6XZD - chains BP1 and CP1 of the 7 polymer chains in the assembly; structure by electron microscopy, 3.40 A resolution.

== Chain BP1 ==
Protein: RNA-directed RNA polymerase catalytic subunit
Organism: Influenza C virus (strain C/Johannesburg/1/1966)
Notes: EC 2.7.7.48
Reference sequence: Q9IMP4 (RDRP_INCJH); residues 1-754 here = UniProt positions 1-754
Sequence (754 residues; each row starts with the number of its first residue):
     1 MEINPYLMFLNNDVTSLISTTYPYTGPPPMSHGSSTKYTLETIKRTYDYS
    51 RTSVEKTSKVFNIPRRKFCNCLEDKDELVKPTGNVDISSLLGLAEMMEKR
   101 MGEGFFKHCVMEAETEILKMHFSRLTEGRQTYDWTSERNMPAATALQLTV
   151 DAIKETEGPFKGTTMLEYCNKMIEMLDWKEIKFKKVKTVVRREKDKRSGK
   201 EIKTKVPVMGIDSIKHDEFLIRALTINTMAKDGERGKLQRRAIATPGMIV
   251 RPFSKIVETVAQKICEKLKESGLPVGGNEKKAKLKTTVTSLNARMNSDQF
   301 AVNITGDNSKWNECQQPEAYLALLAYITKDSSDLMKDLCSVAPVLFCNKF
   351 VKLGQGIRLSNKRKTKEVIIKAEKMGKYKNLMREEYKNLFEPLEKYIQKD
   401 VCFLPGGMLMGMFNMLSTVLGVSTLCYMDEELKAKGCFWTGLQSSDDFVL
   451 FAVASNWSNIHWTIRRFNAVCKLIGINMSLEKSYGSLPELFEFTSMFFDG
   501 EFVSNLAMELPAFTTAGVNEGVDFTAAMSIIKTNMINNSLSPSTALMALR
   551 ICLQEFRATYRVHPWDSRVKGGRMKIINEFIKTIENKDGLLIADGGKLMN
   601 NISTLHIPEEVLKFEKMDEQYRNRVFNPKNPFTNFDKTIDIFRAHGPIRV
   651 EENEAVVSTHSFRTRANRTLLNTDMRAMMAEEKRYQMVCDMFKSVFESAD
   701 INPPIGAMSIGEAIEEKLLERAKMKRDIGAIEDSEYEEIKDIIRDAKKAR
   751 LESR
Disordered / not traced: 31-34, 187-210, 638-651
UniProt features mapped onto this chain:
  - region: R251 to E258 (Promoter-binding site)
  - motif (Nuclear localization signal): V189 to R197, K205 to E218

== Chain CP1 ==
Protein: Polymerase basic protein 2
Organism: Influenza C virus (strain C/Johannesburg/1/1966)
Reference sequence: Q9IMP3 (PB2_INCJH); residues 1-774 here = UniProt positions 1-774
Sequence (774 residues; row label = number of the first residue in the row):
     1 MSLLLTIAKEYKRLCQDAKAAQMMTVGTVSNYTTFKKWTTSRKEKNPSLR
    51 MRWAMSSKFPIIANKRMLEEAQIPKEHNNVALWEDTEDVSKRDHVLASAS
   101 CINYWNFCGPCVNNSEVIKEVYKSRFGRLERRKEIMWKELRFTLVDRQRR
   151 RVDTQPVEQRLRTGEIKDLQMWTLFEDEAPLASKFILDNYGLVKEMRSKF
   201 ANKPLNKEVVAHMLEKQFNPESRFLPVFGAIRPERMELIHALGGETWIQE
   251 ANTAGISNVDQRKNDIRAVCRKVCLAANASIMNAKSKLVEYIKSTSMRIG
   301 ETERKLEELILETDDVSPEVTLCKSALGGQLGKTLSFGPMLLKKISGSGV
   351 KVKDTVYIQGVRAVQFEYWSEQEEFYGEYKSATALFSRKERSLEWITIGG
   401 GINEDRKRLLAMCMIFCRDGDYFKDAPATITMADLSTKLGREIPYQYVMM
   451 NWIQKSEDNLEALLYSRGIVETNPGKMGSSMGIDGSKRAIKSLRAVTIQS
   501 GKIDMPESKEKIHLELSDNLEAFDSSGRIVATILDLPSDKKVTFQDVSFQ
   551 HPDLAVLRDEKTAITKGYEALIKRLGTGDNDIPSLIAKKDYLSLYNLPEV
   601 KLMAPLIRPNRKGVYSRVARKLVSTQVTTGHYSLHELIKVLPFTYFAPKQ
   651 GMFEGRLFFSNDSFVEPGVNNNVFSWSKADSSKIYCHGIAIRVPLVVGDE
   701 HMDTSLALLEGFSVCENDPRAPMVTRQDLIDVGFGQKVRLFVGQGSVRTF
   751 KRTASQRAASSDVNKNVKKIKMSN
Disordered / not traced: 773-774

== Chain BP1 / chain CP1 interface ==
Pairs across the interface - 207 pairs, chain BP1 then chain CP1:
  H121(BP1) - T34(CP1)
  S123(BP1) - K37(CP1)  hydrogen bond
  T126(BP1) - K37(CP1)
  A143(BP1) - K37(CP1)
  A143(BP1) - W38(CP1)
  A143(BP1) - S41(CP1)
  Q147(BP1) - W38(CP1)
  K184(BP1) - K19(CP1)
  N278(BP1) - R149(CP1)
  N278(BP1) - F224(CP1)  hydrogen bond (side chain-backbone)
  E279(BP1) - F224(CP1)
  K281(BP1) - R149(CP1)
  A282(BP1) - D504(CP1)
  T289(BP1) - L385(CP1)
  S290(BP1) - E374(CP1)  hydrogen bond
  A293(BP1) - W395(CP1)
  A293(BP1) - T397(CP1)
  R294(BP1) - W395(CP1)
  T515(BP1) - S48(CP1)
  A516(BP1) - P47(CP1)
  A516(BP1) - S48(CP1)  hydrogen bond (backbone-backbone)
  G517(BP1) - P47(CP1)
  V518(BP1) - M51(CP1)
  N519(BP1) - M51(CP1)
  K532(BP1) - H240(CP1)
  M535(BP1) - H240(CP1)
  I536(BP1) - R147(CP1)
  I536(BP1) - P226(CP1)
  I536(BP1) - I239(CP1)  hydrophobic
  I536(BP1) - H240(CP1)
  P542(BP1) - W247(CP1)  hydrophobic
  E555(BP1) - R52(CP1)  salt bridge
  A558(BP1) - R52(CP1)
  T559(BP1) - R52(CP1)
  T559(BP1) - M55(CP1)
  Y560(BP1) - M51(CP1)
  Y560(BP1) - M55(CP1)  hydrophobic
  R561(BP1) - R52(CP1)
  R561(BP1) - S56(CP1)
  R573(BP1) - A99(CP1)
  R573(BP1) - N103(CP1)  hydrogen bond
  K575(BP1) - N78(CP1)  hydrogen bond (side chain-backbone)
  I576(BP1) - S100(CP1)
  I576(BP1) - N103(CP1)
  I576(BP1) - Y104(CP1)
  I577(BP1) - N103(CP1)
  I577(BP1) - F107(CP1)  hydrophobic
  E579(BP1) - H77(CP1)  salt bridge
  E579(BP1) - N78(CP1)
  F580(BP1) - F107(CP1)  hydrophobic
  F580(BP1) - C108(CP1)  hydrophobic
  A593(BP1) - N103(CP1)  hydrogen bond (backbone-side chain)
  D594(BP1) - N103(CP1)  hydrogen bond
  D594(BP1) - N106(CP1)
  I602(BP1) - H240(CP1)  hydrogen bond (backbone-side chain)
  S603(BP1) - R132(CP1)  hydrogen bond
  S603(BP1) - A241(CP1)
  T604(BP1) - R132(CP1)
  L605(BP1) - H240(CP1)
  H606(BP1) - R128(CP1)  hydrogen bond (backbone-side chain)
  H606(BP1) - E237(CP1)
  H606(BP1) - L238(CP1)
  H606(BP1) - H240(CP1)
  P608(BP1) - R125(CP1)
  V611(BP1) - F126(CP1)  hydrophobic
  V611(BP1) - L129(CP1)
  L612(BP1) - L129(CP1)  hydrophobic
  F614(BP1) - S115(CP1)
  F614(BP1) - I118(CP1)  hydrophobic
  E615(BP1) - K133(CP1)  salt bridge
  Y621(BP1) - N106(CP1)
  R622(BP1) - S115(CP1)
  N623(BP1) - C111(CP1)
  N623(BP1) - V112(CP1)
  N623(BP1) - S115(CP1)  hydrogen bond
  R624(BP1) - W105(CP1)  hydrogen bond (backbone-side chain)
  R624(BP1) - N106(CP1)
  R624(BP1) - F107(CP1)  hydrogen bond (side chain-backbone)
  R624(BP1) - G109(CP1)  hydrogen bond (side chain-backbone)
  V625(BP1) - N106(CP1)
  N627(BP1) - P110(CP1)  hydrogen bond (side chain-backbone)
  N627(BP1) - V112(CP1)
  P628(BP1) - P204(CP1)
  K629(BP1) - M67(CP1)
  K629(BP1) - W105(CP1)
  N630(BP1) - M67(CP1)
  N630(BP1) - W105(CP1)
  P631(BP1) - A63(CP1)
  P631(BP1) - N64(CP1)  hydrogen bond (backbone-backbone)
  P631(BP1) - M67(CP1)  hydrophobic
  P631(BP1) - L68(CP1)  hydrophobic
  P631(BP1) - W105(CP1)
  F632(BP1) - A63(CP1)  hydrophobic
  F632(BP1) - C101(CP1)  hydrophobic
  F635(BP1) - V209(CP1)  hydrophobic
  F635(BP1) - H212(CP1)
  K637(BP1) - H212(CP1)
  E652(BP1) - K216(CP1)  salt bridge
  N653(BP1) - K216(CP1)
  E654(BP1) - R125(CP1)
  E654(BP1) - R128(CP1)  salt bridge
  V656(BP1) - Y122(CP1)
  V657(BP1) - Y122(CP1)  hydrogen bond (backbone-side chain)
  T659(BP1) - I102(CP1)
  T659(BP1) - N106(CP1)  hydrogen bond
  H660(BP1) - I102(CP1)
  H660(BP1) - N106(CP1)
  F662(BP1) - M55(CP1)  hydrophobic
  F662(BP1) - I61(CP1)  hydrophobic
  F662(BP1) - I102(CP1)  hydrophobic
  R663(BP1) - I61(CP1)
  R663(BP1) - I62(CP1)  hydrogen bond (backbone-backbone)
  T664(BP1) - M51(CP1)
  T664(BP1) - P60(CP1)
  R665(BP1) - F59(CP1)  hydrogen bond (side chain-backbone)
  R665(BP1) - P60(CP1)  hydrogen bond (backbone-backbone)
  R665(BP1) - I62(CP1)
  R665(BP1) - D88(CP1)
  R665(BP1) - L96(CP1)
  A666(BP1) - D88(CP1)  hydrogen bond (backbone-side chain)
  N667(BP1) - V89(CP1)
  R668(BP1) - L96(CP1)
  E681(BP1) - K19(CP1)  salt bridge
  E682(BP1) - T39(CP1)
  E682(BP1) - T40(CP1)  hydrogen bond (side chain-backbone)
  K683(BP1) - R92(CP1)
  R684(BP1) - D17(CP1)  salt bridge
  R684(BP1) - K19(CP1)
  R684(BP1) - M23(CP1)
  Y685(BP1) - M23(CP1)  hydrophobic
  Y685(BP1) - W38(CP1)  hydrophobic
  Q686(BP1) - T39(CP1)
  Q686(BP1) - T40(CP1)
  M687(BP1) - L14(CP1)  hydrophobic
  V688(BP1) - M23(CP1)  hydrophobic
  V688(BP1) - M24(CP1)  hydrophobic
  C689(BP1) - Y32(CP1)
  C689(BP1) - F35(CP1)  hydrophobic
  C689(BP1) - K36(CP1)
  M691(BP1) - Y11(CP1)  hydrophobic
  M691(BP1) - L14(CP1)  hydrophobic
  M691(BP1) - M24(CP1)  hydrophobic
  F692(BP1) - Y32(CP1)  hydrophobic
  S694(BP1) - I7(CP1)
  F696(BP1) - E178(CP1)
  E697(BP1) - E178(CP1)  hydrogen bond (backbone-side chain)
  S698(BP1) - M171(CP1)
  S698(BP1) - F175(CP1)
  S698(BP1) - E178(CP1)  hydrogen bond
  S698(BP1) - Q744(CP1)  hydrogen bond
  A699(BP1) - Y32(CP1)  hydrophobic
  D700(BP1) - Y32(CP1)  hydrogen bond
  I701(BP1) - K167(CP1)  hydrogen bond (backbone-side chain)
  I701(BP1) - Q170(CP1)
  I701(BP1) - A211(CP1)  hydrophobic
  I701(BP1) - H212(CP1)
  N702(BP1) - M171(CP1)
  N702(BP1) - Q744(CP1)
  P704(BP1) - V29(CP1)  hydrophobic
  P704(BP1) - S30(CP1)
  P704(BP1) - Q744(CP1)
  I705(BP1) - V29(CP1)
  I705(BP1) - Q744(CP1)
  G706(BP1) - T28(CP1)  hydrogen bond (backbone-side chain)
  G706(BP1) - V29(CP1)
  G706(BP1) - Q744(CP1)
  G706(BP1) - G745(CP1)
  A707(BP1) - T28(CP1)
  A707(BP1) - G745(CP1)  hydrogen bond (backbone-backbone)
  M708(BP1) - T28(CP1)  hydrogen bond (backbone-side chain)
  M708(BP1) - V29(CP1)  hydrogen bond (backbone-backbone)
  M708(BP1) - F741(CP1)  hydrophobic
  M708(BP1) - G745(CP1)  hydrogen bond (backbone-backbone)
  M708(BP1) - S746(CP1)
  M708(BP1) - V747(CP1)  hydrophobic
  S709(BP1) - M24(CP1)
  S709(BP1) - T25(CP1)
  S709(BP1) - G27(CP1)
  S709(BP1) - V29(CP1)
  I710(BP1) - M24(CP1)  hydrogen bond (backbone-backbone)
  G711(BP1) - Y11(CP1)
  G711(BP1) - M24(CP1)  hydrogen bond (backbone-backbone)
  A713(BP1) - G745(CP1)
  I714(BP1) - Y11(CP1)  hydrophobic
  E715(BP1) - Y11(CP1)  hydrogen bond
  E716(BP1) - F741(CP1)
  K717(BP1) - D177(CP1)
  E720(BP1) - T725(CP1)
  E720(BP1) - F741(CP1)
  R721(BP1) - D177(CP1)  salt bridge
  R721(BP1) - E178(CP1)  salt bridge
  K723(BP1) - M723(CP1)  hydrogen bond (side chain-backbone)
  M724(BP1) - T725(CP1)
  K725(BP1) - M1(CP1)
  E735(BP1) - M1(CP1)
  E735(BP1) - S2(CP1)
  I739(BP1) - L4(CP1)  hydrophobic
  I739(BP1) - L5(CP1)  hydrophobic
  I742(BP1) - L5(CP1)  hydrophobic
  I742(BP1) - A8(CP1)
  A746(BP1) - Y11(CP1)  hydrophobic
  A746(BP1) - K12(CP1)
  A746(BP1) - C15(CP1)
  R750(BP1) - Y11(CP1)  hydrogen bond
  R750(BP1) - T25(CP1)  hydrogen bond
  S753(BP1) - A21(CP1)
  R754(BP1) - Q22(CP1)  hydrogen bond
Interface residues without a listed pair, chain BP1 (145 interface residues in all): P141, L146, V150, K154, P159, K161, K267, K269, K285, T286, E501, F502, N537, S539, G572, I584, L590, I607, F626, N634, A655, K693, V695, P703, L718, A722, E738, D745
Interface residues without a listed pair, chain CP1 (138 interface residues in all): K9, E10, A18, A20, V26, T33, R42, N79, V80, E87, S90, K91, N113, N114, E116, K119, W137, L205, N206, K207, E208, M213, L225, E245, S346, Q499, K502, E507, E510, V724, Q727, G743

== In short ==
145 residues of chain BP1 and 138 residues of chain CP1 are in contact; the contacts include 41 hydrogen bonds
and 9 salt bridges. Polar contacts include E555(BP1)-R52(CP1), E579(BP1)-H77(CP1) and E615(BP1)-K133(CP1).
Chain BP1 is RNA-directed RNA polymerase catalytic subunit and chain CP1 is Polymerase basic protein 2, both
from Influenza C virus (strain C/Johannesburg/1/1966); the structure, Influenza C virus polymerase complex
without chicken ANP32A - Subclass 2, was determined by electron microscopy (same publication as 6XZG, 6XZP,
6XZQ, 6XZR and 6Y0C).
